Entry 1SB9 (X-ray diffraction, 2.50 A resolution); this record covers chain A.

Chain A:
Molecule: wbpP
Organism: Pseudomonas aeruginosa
Notes: EC 5.1.3.7
Amino-acid sequence (352 residues; row label = number of the first residue in the row; numbers below 1 keep their minus sign (Met-10 is residue -10)):
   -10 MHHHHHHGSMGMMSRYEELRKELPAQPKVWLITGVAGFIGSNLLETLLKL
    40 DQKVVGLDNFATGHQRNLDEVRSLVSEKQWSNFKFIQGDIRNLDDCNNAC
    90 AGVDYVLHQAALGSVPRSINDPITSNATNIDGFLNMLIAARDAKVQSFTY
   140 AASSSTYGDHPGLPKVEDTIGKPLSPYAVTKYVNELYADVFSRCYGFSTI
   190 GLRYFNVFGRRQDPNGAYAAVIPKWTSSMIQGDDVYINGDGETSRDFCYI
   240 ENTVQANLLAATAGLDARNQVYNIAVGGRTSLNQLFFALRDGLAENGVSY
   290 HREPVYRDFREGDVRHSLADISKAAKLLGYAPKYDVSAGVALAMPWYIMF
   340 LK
Unresolved in the structure: -10 to 1
Differences from the reference sequence: initiating methionine (-10); expression tag (-9 to -4); cloning artifact (-3 to 0)
Residues lining bound ligands:
  - NAD (nicotinamide-adenine-dinucleotide): Gly23, Ala25, Gly26, Phe27, Ile28, Gly29, Leu46, Asp47, Asn48, Phe49, Ala50, Thr51, Gly52, Gly77, Asp78, Ile79, Arg80, Gln98, Ala99, Ala100, Leu101, Gly102, Thr117, Ala140, Ala141, Ser142, Tyr166, Lys170, Tyr193, Asn195, Val196, Gln201
  - uridine-5'-diphosphate-glucose (UPG): Gly102, Ser103, Ser142, Ser143, Ser144, Tyr166, Tyr193, Asn195, Ala209, Val210, Lys213, Trp214, Tyr225, Ile226, Asn227, Thr232, Arg234, Leu271, Arg296, Arg299, Asp302

Overview:
Ligands of chain A: NAD and uridine-5'-diphosphate-glucose.
Chain A is wbpP (Pseudomonas aeruginosa); the structure, Crystal structure of Pseudomonas aeruginosa
UDP-N-acetylglucosamine 4-epimerase complexed with UDP-glucose, was determined by X-ray diffraction (same
publication as 1SB8).
